Entry 6SSE (X-ray diffraction, 1.56 A resolution); this record covers chains A and B.

== Chain A (and B) ==
Name: ForI-PMP
Organism: Streptomyces kaniharaensis
Notes: chain B of this document is another copy of the same molecule, construct and numbering; everything in this record applies to it too
Chain sequence (424 residues; row label = number of the first residue in the row; numbering starts at 0):
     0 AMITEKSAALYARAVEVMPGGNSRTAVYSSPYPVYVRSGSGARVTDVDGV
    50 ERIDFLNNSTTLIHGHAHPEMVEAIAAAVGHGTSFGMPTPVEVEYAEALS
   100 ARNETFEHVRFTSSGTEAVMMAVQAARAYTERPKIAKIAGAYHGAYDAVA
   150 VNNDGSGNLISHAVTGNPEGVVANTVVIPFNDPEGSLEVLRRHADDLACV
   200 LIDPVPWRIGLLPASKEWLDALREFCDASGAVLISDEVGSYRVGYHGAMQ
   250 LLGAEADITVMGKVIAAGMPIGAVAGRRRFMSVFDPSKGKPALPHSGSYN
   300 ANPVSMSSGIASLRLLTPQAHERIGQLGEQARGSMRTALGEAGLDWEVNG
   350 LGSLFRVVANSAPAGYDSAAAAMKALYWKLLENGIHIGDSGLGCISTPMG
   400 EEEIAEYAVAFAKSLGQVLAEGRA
Residues lining bound ligands:
  - 4'-deoxy-4'-aminopyridoxal-5'-phosphate (PMP), molecule 1: Ser113, Gly114, Thr115, Val118, Tyr141, His142, Gly143, Asp202, Trp206, Asp235, Val237, Gly238, Lys262, Ile270
  - 4'-deoxy-4'-aminopyridoxal-5'-phosphate (PMP), molecule 2: Glu116, Gly296, Ser297, Tyr298
From the paper describing this entry:
  - binding site for 4'-deoxy-4'-aminopyridoxal-5'-phosphate: Lys262
  - conformationally variable residues (side-chain flip): Tyr141, Trp206, Arg207
  - catalytic residues: Lys262 (proposed by the authors, not directly observed)

== How chain A and chain B interact ==
Pairs across the interface (197):
  Leu9(A) with Pro89(B), hydrophobic
  Tyr10(A) with Ser286(B)
  Arg12(A) with Val92(B); Glu96(B), salt bridge
  Val14(A) with His107(B), hydrogen bond (backbone-side chain)
  Glu15(A) with Glu106(B); His107(B)
  Val16(A) with Ala95(B), hydrophobic; Glu106(B); His107(B); Val108(B), hydrogen bond (backbone-backbone)
  Met17(A) with Glu91(B); Ala95(B), hydrophobic; His107(B); Val108(B); Phe110(B), hydrophobic
  Pro18(A) with His107(B); Val108(B); Arg109(B); Met280(B); Phe283(B), hydrophobic; Asp284(B); Pro285(B)
  Gly19(A) with Asp284(B); Ser286(B)
  Asn21(A) with Arg109(B), hydrogen bond (backbone-side chain); Pro285(B)
  Ser22(A) with Arg109(B); Phe110(B), hydrogen bond (side chain-backbone); Asn299(B), hydrogen bond (backbone-side chain)
  Arg23(A) with Phe84(B), hydrogen bond (side chain-backbone); Arg109(B); His294(B); Gly296(B), hydrogen bond (side chain-backbone); Ser297(B); Asn299(B)
  Thr24(A) with Arg109(B), hydrogen bond; Pro293(B); His294(B), hydrogen bond (side chain-backbone); Ser295(B), hydrogen bond (backbone-side chain)
  Ala25(A) with Ser295(B), hydrogen bond (backbone-side chain)
  Val26(A) with Gly85(B)
  Tyr27(A) with Pro285(B); Ser286(B)
  Pro32(A) with Pro87(B), hydrophobic
  Val33(A) with Met86(B); Pro87(B)
  Tyr34(A) with Pro87(B); Thr88(B); Val92(B), hydrophobic
  Val35(A) with Phe84(B), hydrophobic; Met86(B), hydrophobic; Pro87(B), hydrogen bond (backbone-backbone); Thr88(B); Pro89(B)
  Ser37(A) with His80(B); Phe84(B)
  Gly38(A) with His80(B), hydrogen bond (backbone-backbone); Phe84(B)
  Val43(A) with Met86(B), hydrophobic
  Val46(A) with Pro89(B), hydrophobic
  Asn57(A) with Ser83(B), hydrogen bond; Phe84(B); Gly85(B); Ser297(B), hydrogen bond (side chain-backbone)
  Ser58(A) with Ser297(B)
  Leu61(A) with Ser83(B)
  His65(A) with Phe84(B)
  Ala66(A) with Gly79(B)
  Ile74(A) with Val78(B), hydrophobic
  Val78(A) with Ile74(B), hydrophobic
  Gly79(A) with Ala66(B)
  His80(A) with Ser37(B); Gly38(B), hydrogen bond (backbone-backbone)
  Thr82(A) with Gly267(B), hydrogen bond (side chain-backbone); Met268(B)
  Ser83(A) with Asn57(B), hydrogen bond; Leu61(B); Gly267(B), hydrogen bond (side chain-backbone)
  Phe84(A) with Arg23(B), hydrogen bond (backbone-side chain); Val35(B), hydrophobic; Ser37(B); Gly38(B); Asn57(B); His65(B)
  Gly85(A) with Val26(B); Asn57(B)
  Met86(A) with Val33(B); Val35(B), hydrophobic; His385(B)
  Pro87(A) with Pro32(B), hydrophobic; Val33(B); Tyr34(B); Val35(B), hydrogen bond (backbone-backbone)
  Thr88(A) with Tyr34(B); Val35(B)
  Pro89(A) with Val35(B); Val46(B), hydrophobic
  Glu91(A) with Met17(B)
  Val92(A) with Arg12(B); Ala13(B); Tyr34(B), hydrophobic
  Glu93(A) with Arg12(B)
  Ala95(A) with Val16(B), hydrophobic; Met17(B), hydrophobic
  Glu96(A) with Arg12(B), salt bridge
  Glu106(A) with Glu15(B); Val16(B)
  His107(A) with Val14(B), hydrogen bond (side chain-backbone); Glu15(B); Val16(B); Met17(B); Pro18(B)
  Val108(A) with Val16(B), hydrogen bond (backbone-backbone); Met17(B); Pro18(B)
  Arg109(A) with Pro18(B); Asn21(B), hydrogen bond; Ser22(B); Arg23(B); Thr24(B), hydrogen bond
  Phe110(A) with Met17(B), hydrophobic; Ser22(B), hydrogen bond (backbone-side chain)
  Ser112(A) with Ser112(B)
  Ser113(A) with Glu116(B), hydrogen bond
  Thr115(A) with Glu116(B)
  Glu116(A) with Ser113(B), hydrogen bond; Thr115(B)
  Met119(A) with Tyr145(B), hydrophobic
  Met120(A) with Ala144(B), hydrophobic
  Gln123(A) with Ala144(B), hydrogen bond (side chain-backbone); Asp146(B), hydrogen bond
  Arg126(A) with Asp146(B), salt bridge; Gly165(B); Pro167(B)
  Ala127(A) with Thr164(B)
  Pro132(A) with Pro167(B)
  Ala144(A) with Met120(B), hydrophobic; Gln123(B), hydrogen bond (backbone-side chain)
  Tyr145(A) with Met119(B), hydrophobic; Asp146(B), hydrogen bond
  Asp146(A) with Gln123(B), hydrogen bond; Arg126(B), salt bridge; Tyr145(B), hydrogen bond
  Val163(A) with Ala291(B); Leu292(B), hydrophobic
  Thr164(A) with Ala127(B); Glu130(B); Ala291(B)
  Gly165(A) with Arg126(B)
  Pro167(A) with Arg126(B); Pro132(B); Asn173(B)
  Gly169(A) with Gly169(B)
  Asn173(A) with Pro167(B)
  Lys262(A) with Ser297(B); Tyr298(B), hydrogen bond (backbone-side chain)
  Gly267(A) with Thr82(B), hydrogen bond (backbone-side chain); Ser83(B), hydrogen bond (backbone-side chain); Tyr298(B)
  Met268(A) with Thr82(B); Met268(B), hydrophobic; Tyr298(B)
  Pro269(A) with Pro269(B), hydrophobic; Tyr298(B), hydrophobic
  Ile270(A) with Tyr298(B)
  Arg277(A) with Val14(B), hydrogen bond (side chain-backbone); Glu15(B), salt bridge
  Met280(A) with Pro18(B)
  Phe283(A) with Pro18(B), hydrophobic
  Asp284(A) with Pro18(B); Gly19(B)
  Pro285(A) with Pro18(B); Asn21(B); Tyr27(B)
  Ser286(A) with Tyr10(B); Gly19(B); Tyr27(B)
  Ala291(A) with Val163(B); Thr164(B)
  Leu292(A) with Val163(B), hydrophobic
  Pro293(A) with Thr24(B)
  His294(A) with Arg23(B); Thr24(B), hydrogen bond (backbone-side chain)
  Ser295(A) with Thr24(B), hydrogen bond (side chain-backbone); Ala25(B), hydrogen bond (side chain-backbone)
  Gly296(A) with Arg23(B), hydrogen bond (backbone-side chain)
  Ser297(A) with Arg23(B); Asn57(B), hydrogen bond (backbone-side chain); Lys262(B), hydrogen bond
  Tyr298(A) with Lys262(B), hydrogen bond (side chain-backbone); Gly267(B); Met268(B); Pro269(B), hydrophobic; Ile270(B)
  Asn299(A) with Ser22(B), hydrogen bond (side chain-backbone)
  His385(A) with Met86(B)
Interface residues without a listed pair, chain A (107 interface residues in all): Ala13, Arg36, Asp53, Thr60, Val71, Ala75, Gly81, Ser99, Glu130, Tyr141, Val170, Ala266, Pro290, Ala300, Asn301, Val303
Interface residues without a listed pair, chain B (105 interface residues in all): Leu9, Arg36, Val43, Asp53, Thr60, Val71, Ala75, Gly81, Glu93, Ser99, Tyr141, Val170, Ala266, Pro290, Ala300, Asn301, Val303

== In short ==
The interface between chain A and chain B involves 107 residues on one side and 105 on the other; the contacts
include 46 hydrogen bonds and 5 salt bridges. Polar pairs include Arg12(A)-Glu96(B), Arg126(A)-Asp146(B) and
Arg277(A)-Glu15(B). Bound to chain A: 4'-deoxy-4'-aminopyridoxal-5'-phosphate. From the paper: the catalytic
residue Lys262(A); a binding site for 4'-deoxy-4'-aminopyridoxal-5'-phosphate at Lys262(A).
Both chains are ForI-PMP (Streptomyces kaniharaensis). Entry 6SSE (Transaminase with PMP bound) was determined
by X-ray diffraction (same publication as 6SSD, 6SSF and 6SSG).
